Entry 3O4I (X-ray diffraction, 2.70 A resolution); this record covers chains A and B.

# Chain A (and B)
Molecule: Acylamino-acid-releasing enzyme
From: Aeropyrum pernix
Notes: EC 3.4.19.1; chain B of this document is another copy of the same molecule, construct and numbering; everything in this record applies to it too
UniProt: Q9YBQ2 (APEH_AERPE); numbering as in UniProt (aligned over 1-582)
Amino-acid sequence (582 residues; each row starts with the number of its first residue):
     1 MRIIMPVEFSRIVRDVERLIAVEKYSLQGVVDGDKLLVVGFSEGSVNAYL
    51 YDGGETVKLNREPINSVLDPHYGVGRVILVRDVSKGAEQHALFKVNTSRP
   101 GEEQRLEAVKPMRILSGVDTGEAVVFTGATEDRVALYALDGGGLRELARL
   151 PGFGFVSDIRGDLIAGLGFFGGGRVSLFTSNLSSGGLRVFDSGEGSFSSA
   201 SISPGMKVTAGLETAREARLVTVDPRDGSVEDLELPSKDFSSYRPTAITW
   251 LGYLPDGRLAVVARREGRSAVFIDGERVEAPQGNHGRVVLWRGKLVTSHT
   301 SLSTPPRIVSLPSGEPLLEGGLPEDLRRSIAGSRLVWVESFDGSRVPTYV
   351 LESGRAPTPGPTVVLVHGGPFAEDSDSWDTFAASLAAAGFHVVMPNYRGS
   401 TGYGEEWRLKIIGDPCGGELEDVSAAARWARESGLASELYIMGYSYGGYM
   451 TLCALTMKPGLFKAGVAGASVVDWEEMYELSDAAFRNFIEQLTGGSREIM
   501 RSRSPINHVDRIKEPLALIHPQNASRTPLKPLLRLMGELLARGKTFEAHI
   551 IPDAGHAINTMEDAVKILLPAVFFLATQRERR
Not modelled in the structure: 1-5, 141 (chain B: 1-5, 582)
Differences from the reference sequence: engineered mutation Ala524 (Asp in Q9YBQ2)
Swiss-Prot annotation at these positions:
  - active site (Charge relay system): Ser445, His556
What the authors report for this chain:
  - mutagenesis - S445A: abolished catalytic activity

# How chain A and chain B interact
Residue-residue contacts (41):
  Phe9(A) - Met561(B)  hydrophobic
  Phe9(A) - Glu562(B)
  Phe9(A) - Val565(B)  hydrophobic
  Ser10(A) - Val13(B)
  Ser10(A) - Glu17(B)  hydrogen bond
  Val13(A) - Ser10(B)
  Val13(A) - Val13(B)  hydrophobic
  Glu17(A) - Ser10(B)  hydrogen bond
  Gln522(A) - Lys544(B)
  Gln522(A) - Phe546(B)
  Leu529(A) - Leu540(B)  hydrophobic
  Leu533(A) - Met536(B)  hydrophobic
  Leu533(A) - Gly537(B)
  Met536(A) - Leu533(B)  hydrophobic
  Met536(A) - Met536(B)  hydrophobic
  Gly537(A) - Leu533(B)
  Leu540(A) - Leu529(B)  hydrophobic
  Leu540(A) - Lys530(B)
  Lys544(A) - Gln522(B)
  Thr545(A) - Gln522(B)
  Phe546(A) - Gln522(B)
  Phe546(A) - Leu529(B)  hydrophobic
  Phe546(A) - Pro552(B)
  Glu547(A) - Ile550(B)
  Glu547(A) - Pro552(B)
  Ala548(A) - Ala548(B)
  Ala548(A) - His549(B)
  Ala548(A) - Ile550(B)  hydrogen bond (backbone-backbone)
  His549(A) - Ala548(B)
  His549(A) - His549(B)  hydrogen bond
  Ile550(A) - Glu547(B)
  Ile550(A) - Ala548(B)  hydrogen bond (backbone-backbone)
  Pro552(A) - Phe546(B)
  Pro552(A) - Glu547(B)
  Met561(A) - Phe9(B)  hydrophobic
  Glu562(A) - Phe9(B)
  Glu562(A) - Thr577(B)
  Val565(A) - Phe9(B)  hydrophobic
  Val565(A) - Phe573(B)  hydrophobic
  Phe573(A) - Val565(B)  hydrophobic
  Thr577(A) - Glu562(B)  hydrogen bond
Interface residues without a listed pair, chain A (24 interface residues in all): Lys530
Interface residues without a listed pair, chain B (25 interface residues in all): Thr545, Ile551

# Summary
The interface between chain A and chain B involves 24 residues on one side and 25 on the other; the contacts
include 6 hydrogen bonds. Among the polar pairs are Ser10(A)-Glu17(B), His549(A)-His549(B) and
Thr577(A)-Glu562(B). From UniProt: active-site residues Ser445(A) and His556(A) on chain A. The paper reports
that S445A of chain A abolishes catalytic activity.
Chain A and chain B are both Acylamino-acid-releasing enzyme (Aeropyrum pernix); the structure, Structure and
Catalysis of Acylaminoacyl Peptidase, was determined by X-ray diffraction together with 3O4G and 3O4J from the
same study.
